PDB entry 6I9T | X-ray diffraction, 1.20 A resolution | chain A

== Chain A ==
Molecule: Ferritin, middle subunit
From: Lithobates catesbeiana
Notes: EC 1.16.3.1
UniProt: P07798 (FRI2_LITCT); residues 0-175 here correspond to UniProt positions 1-176 (UniProt number = residue number + 1)
Sequence (176 residues; numbered 0 to 175; the number before each row is that of its first residue; numbering starts at 0):
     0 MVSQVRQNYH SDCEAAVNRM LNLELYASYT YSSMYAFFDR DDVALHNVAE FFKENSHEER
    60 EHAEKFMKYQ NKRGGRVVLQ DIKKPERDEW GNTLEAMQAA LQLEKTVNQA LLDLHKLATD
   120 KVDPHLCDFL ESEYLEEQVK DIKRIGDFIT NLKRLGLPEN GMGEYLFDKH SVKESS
Not modelled in the structure: 0, 175
Sequence notes: engineered mutation Asn54 (His55 in P07798)
Curated features (UniProtKB/Swiss-Prot):
  - binding site (Fe cation): Glu23, Glu58, His61, Glu103, Gln137, Asp140
Ion coordination: Mg2+ site 1 near Ser10 (its only coordinating residue here); Fe2+: Glu23, Glu58, His61; Mg2+ site 2: Glu57, Glu136, Asp140; Mg2+ site 3: Glu136, Gln137; Mg2+ site 4 near Glu158 (its only coordinating residue here)

== In short ==
Glu23, Glu58 and His61 coordinate Fe2+. The Mg2+ site 2 is built by Glu57, Glu136 and Asp140. Curated
annotation (UniProt) lists 6 Fe cation-binding residues.
Chain A is Ferritin, middle subunit (Lithobates catesbeiana); the structure, Two minutes iron loaded Rana
Catesbeiana H' ferritin variant H54N, was determined by X-ray diffraction together with 6I9P, 6IAF and 6IAJ
from the same study.
